Entry 5SBE (X-ray diffraction, 2.75 A resolution); this record covers chains B and F of the 6 polymer chains in the assembly.

Chain B:
Name: Tubulin beta-2B chain
From: Bos taurus
UniProtKB: Q6B856 (TBB2B_BOVIN); the author numbering skips numbers that UniProt does not, so the offset changes along the chain: 1-42 = UniProt 1-42; 45-360 = UniProt 43-358; 369-455 = UniProt 359-445
Sequence (445 residues; row label = number of the first residue in the row; note: 10 numbers in that range are skipped by the numbering (no residue carries them; nothing is unmodelled there)):
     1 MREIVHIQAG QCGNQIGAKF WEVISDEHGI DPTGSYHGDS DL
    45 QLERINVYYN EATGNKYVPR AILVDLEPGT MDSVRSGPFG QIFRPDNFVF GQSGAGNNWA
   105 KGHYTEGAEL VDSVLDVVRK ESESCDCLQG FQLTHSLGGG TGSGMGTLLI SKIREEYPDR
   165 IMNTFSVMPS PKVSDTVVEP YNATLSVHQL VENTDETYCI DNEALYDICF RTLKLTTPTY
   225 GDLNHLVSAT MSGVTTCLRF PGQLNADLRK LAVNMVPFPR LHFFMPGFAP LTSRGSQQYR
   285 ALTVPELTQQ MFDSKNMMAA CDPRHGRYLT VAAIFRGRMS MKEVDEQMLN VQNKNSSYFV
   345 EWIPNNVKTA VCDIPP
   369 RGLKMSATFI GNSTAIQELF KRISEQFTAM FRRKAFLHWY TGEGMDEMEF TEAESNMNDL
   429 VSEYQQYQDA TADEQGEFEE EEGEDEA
Not modelled in the structure: 1, 278-281, 438-455
Swiss-Prot annotation at these positions:
  - motif: Met1 to Ile4 (MREI motif)
  - binding site (GTP): Gln11, Glu71, Ser140, Gly144, Thr145, Gly146, Asn206, Asn228
  - binding site (Mg(2+)): Glu71
  - modified residue: Ser40 (Phosphoserine), Thr57 (Phosphothreonine), Lys60 (N6-acetyllysine), Ser174 (Phosphoserine), Thr287 (Phosphothreonine), Thr292 (Phosphothreonine), Arg320 (Omega-N-methylarginine), Glu448 (5-glutamyl polyglutamate)
  - cross-link (Glycyl lysine isopeptide (Lys-Gly)): Lys60 (interchain with G-Cter in ubiquitin), Lys326 (interchain with G-Cter in ubiquitin)
Bound ions: Mg2+: Gln11 (together with GDP); Ca2+ near Glu113 (its only coordinating residue here)
Residues lining bound ligands: GDP (guanosine-5'-diphosphate): Gly10, Gln11, Cys12, Gln15, Ile16, Ala99, Asn101, Ser140, Gly142, Gly143, Gly144, Thr145, Gly146, Ser147, Val171, Pro173, Val177, Asp179, Glu183, Asn206, Leu209, Tyr224, Leu227, Asn228
What the authors report for this chain:
  - binding site for the ligand 5L5: Asn102, Lys105, Val181

Chain F:
Name: Tubulin-Tyrosine Ligase
From: Gallus gallus
UniProtKB: E1BQ43 (E1BQ43_CHICK); residues 1-378 here = UniProt positions 1-378
Sequence (384 residues; numbered 1 to 384; the number before each row is that of its first residue):
     1 MYTFVVRDEN SSVYAEVSRL LLATGQWKRL RKDNPRFNLM LGERNRLPFG RLGHEPGLVQ
    61 LVNYYRGADK LCRKASLVKL IKTSPELSES CTWFPESYVI YPTNLKTPVA PAQNGIRHLI
   121 NNTRTDEREV FLAAYNRRRE GREGNVWIAK SSAGAKGEGI LISSEASELL DFIDEQGQVH
   181 VIQKYLEKPL LLEPGHRKFD IRSWVLVDHL YNIYLYREGV LRTSSEPYNS ANFQDKTCHL
   241 TNHCIQKEYS KNYGRYEEGN EMFFEEFNQY LMDALNTTLE NSILLQIKHI IRSCLMCIEP
   301 AISTKHLHYQ SFQLFGFDFM VDEELKVWLI EVNGAPACAQ KLYAELCQGI VDVAISSVFP
   361 LADTGQKTSQ PTSIFIKLHH HHHH
Not modelled in the structure: 106-124, 154-158, 176-177, 232-234, 363-372, 383-384
Differences from the reference sequence: expression tag (379-384)
Bound ions: Mg2+: Glu331 (together with AMP-PCP)
Residues lining bound ligands: AMP-PCP (ACP; phosphomethylphosphonic acid adenylate ester): Lys74, Ile148, Lys150, Gln183, Lys184, Tyr185, Leu186, Lys198, Asp200, Arg202, Arg222, His239, Leu240, Thr241, Asn242, Asp318, Met320, Ile330, Glu331, Asn333

How chain B and chain F interact:
Pairs across the interface - 12 pairs, chain B then chain F:
  Arg311(B) - Arg31(F)
  Leu333(B) - Pro56(F)
  Leu333(B) - Gly57(F)
  Gln336(B) - Arg36(F)  hydrogen bond
  Asn337(B) - Thr3(F)
  Asn337(B) - Arg36(F)  hydrogen bond
  Asn337(B) - Gly57(F)
  Asn337(B) - Leu58(F)
  Lys338(B) - Met1(F)
  Ser340(B) - Leu30(F)
  Ser340(B) - Asn34(F)
  Asn349(B) - Arg36(F)
Also at the interface, not in a pair above, chain B (8 interface residues in all): Glu345

In short:
Chain B and chain F form an interface of 8 and 9 residues respectively; the contacts include 2 hydrogen bonds.
Among the polar pairs are Gln336(B)-Arg36(F) and Asn337(B)-Arg36(F). Bound to chain B: GDP. Ligands of chain
F: AMP-PCP. The paper reports a binding site for the ligand 5L5 at Asn102(B), Lys105(B) and Val181(B).
Chain B is Tubulin beta-2B chain (Bos taurus) and chain F is Tubulin-Tyrosine Ligase (Gallus gallus); the
structure, Tubulin-maytansinoid-5c-complex, was determined by X-ray diffraction together with 5SB8, 5SB9,
5SBA, 5SBB, 5SBC and 5SBD from the same study.
